3HF4 - chains A and F of the 4 polymer chains in the assembly; structure by X-ray diffraction, 2.70 A resolution.

[Chain A]
Protein: Hemoglobin subunit alpha-1/2
From: Rattus norvegicus
UniProtKB: P01946 (HBA_RAT); residues 1-141 here correspond to UniProt positions 2-142 (UniProt number = residue number + 1)
Chain sequence (141 residues; numbered 1 to 141; the number before each row is that of its first residue):
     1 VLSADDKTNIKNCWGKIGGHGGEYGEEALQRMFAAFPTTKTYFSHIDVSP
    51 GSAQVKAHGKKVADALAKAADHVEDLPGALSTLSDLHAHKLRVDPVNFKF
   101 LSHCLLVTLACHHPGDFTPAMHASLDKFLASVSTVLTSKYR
Swiss-Prot annotation at these positions:
  - binding site (O2): His58
  - binding site (heme b): His87
  - modified residue: Ser3 (Phosphoserine), Lys7 (N6-succinyllysine), Thr8 (Phosphothreonine), Lys11 (N6-succinyllysine), Lys16 (N6-acetyllysine), Tyr24 (Phosphotyrosine), Lys40 (N6-succinyllysine), Ser49 (Phosphoserine), Ser102 (Phosphoserine), Thr108 (Phosphothreonine), Ser124 (Phosphoserine), Ser131 (Phosphoserine), Thr134 (Phosphothreonine), Thr137 (Phosphothreonine), Ser138 (Phosphoserine)
Bound ions: heme Fe near His87 (its only coordinating residue here)
Small-molecule neighbours: heme (HEM): Met32, Thr39, Tyr42, Phe43, His45, His58, Lys61, Val62, Ala65, Leu66, Leu83, Leu86, His87, Leu91, Val93, Asn97, Phe98, Leu101, Val132

[Chain F]
Protein: Hemoglobin subunit beta-1
From: Rattus norvegicus
UniProtKB: P02091 (HBB1_RAT); residues 1-146 here correspond to UniProt positions 2-147 (UniProt number = residue number + 1)
Chain sequence (146 residues; each row starts with the number of its first residue):
     1 VHLTDAEKAAVNGLWGKVNPDDVGGEALGRLLVVYPWTQRYFDSFGDLSS
    51 ASAIMGNPKVKAHGKKVINAFNDGLKHLDNLKGTFAHLSELHCDKLHVDP
   101 ENFRLLGNMIVIVLGHHLGKEFTPCAQAAFQKVVAGVASALAHKYH
Swiss-Prot annotation at these positions:
  - binding site (heme b): His63, His92
  - modified residue: Val1 (N-acetylvaline), Lys17 (N6-succinyllysine), Ser44 (Phosphoserine), Ser50 (Phosphoserine), Ser52 (Phosphoserine), Lys59 (N6-succinyllysine), Arg104 (Asymmetric dimethylarginine), Thr123 (Phosphothreonine)
Bound ions: heme Fe near His92 (its only coordinating residue here)
Small-molecule neighbours: heme (HEM): Leu31, Tyr41, Phe42, Ser44, His63, Lys66, Val67, Ala70, Phe71, Phe85, Leu88, Leu91, His92, Leu96, Val98, Asn102, Phe103, Leu106, Val137, Leu141

[How chain A and chain F interact]
Residue-residue contacts (14):
  Thr38(A) - His97(F)
  Tyr42(A) - Arg40(F)
  Leu91(A) - Arg40(F)  hydrogen bond (backbone-side chain)
  Arg92(A) - Pro36(F)
  Arg92(A) - Trp37(F)
  Arg92(A) - Gln39(F)  hydrogen bond
  Arg92(A) - Arg40(F)
  Val93(A) - Trp37(F)
  Asp94(A) - Trp37(F)
  Asp94(A) - Tyr41(F)  hydrogen bond
  Asp94(A) - Asn102(F)
  Pro95(A) - Trp37(F)
  Val96(A) - Asp99(F)
  Lys139(A) - Pro36(F)
Interface residues without a listed pair, chain A (10 interface residues in all): Thr41

[In short]
10 residues of chain A face 8 of chain F across their interface, with 3 hydrogen bonds. Polar pairs include
Leu91(A)-Arg40(F), Arg92(A)-Gln39(F) and Asp94(A)-Tyr41(F). Bound to chain A: heme. Ligands of chain F: heme.
Chain A is Hemoglobin subunit alpha-1/2 and chain F is Hemoglobin subunit beta-1, both from Rattus norvegicus;
the structure, Crystal structure of rat methemoglobin in R2 state, was determined by X-ray diffraction.
